1WDK - chains A and D of the 4 polymer chains in the assembly; structure by X-ray diffraction, 2.50 A resolution.

== Chain A ==
Molecule: Fatty oxidation complex alpha subunit
Organism: Pseudomonas fragi
Notes: EC 4.2.1.17, 5.3.3.8, 1.1.1.35, 5.1.2.3
UniProt: P28793 (FAOB_PSEFR); numbering as in UniProt (aligned over 1-715)
Sequence (715 residues; numbered 1 to 715; the number before each row is that of its first residue):
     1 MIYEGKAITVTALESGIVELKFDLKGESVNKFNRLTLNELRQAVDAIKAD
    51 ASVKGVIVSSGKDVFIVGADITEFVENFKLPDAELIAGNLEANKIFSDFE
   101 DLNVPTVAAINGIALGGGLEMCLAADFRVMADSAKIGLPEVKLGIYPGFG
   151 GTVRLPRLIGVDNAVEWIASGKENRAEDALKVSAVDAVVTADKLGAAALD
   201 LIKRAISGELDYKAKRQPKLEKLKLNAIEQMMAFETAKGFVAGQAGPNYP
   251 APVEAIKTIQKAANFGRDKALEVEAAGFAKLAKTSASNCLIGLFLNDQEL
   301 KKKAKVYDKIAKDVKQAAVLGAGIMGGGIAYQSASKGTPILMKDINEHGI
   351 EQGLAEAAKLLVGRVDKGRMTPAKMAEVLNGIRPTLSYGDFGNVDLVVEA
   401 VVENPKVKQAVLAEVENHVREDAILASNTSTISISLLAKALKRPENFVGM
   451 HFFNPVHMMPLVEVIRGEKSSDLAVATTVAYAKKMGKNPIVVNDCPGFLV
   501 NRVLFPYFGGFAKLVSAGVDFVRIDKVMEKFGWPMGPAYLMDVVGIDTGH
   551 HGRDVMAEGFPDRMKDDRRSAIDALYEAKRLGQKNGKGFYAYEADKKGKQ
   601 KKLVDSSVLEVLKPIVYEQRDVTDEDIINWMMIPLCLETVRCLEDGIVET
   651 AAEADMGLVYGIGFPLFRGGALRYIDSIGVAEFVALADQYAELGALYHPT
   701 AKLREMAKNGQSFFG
Unresolved in the structure: 594-600
Bound ions: Zn2+: His550 (shared with Glu266(D), Val391(D) of chain D)
Small-molecule neighbours:
  - 3,6,9,12,15-pentaoxatricosan-1-ol (N8E), molecule 1: Gly68, Ala69, Asp70, Ile71, Phe74, Gly116, Gly117, Pro139, Glu140, Leu143, Phe294, Gln298, Lys302, Lys305
  - 3,6,9,12,15-pentaoxatricosan-1-ol (N8E), molecule 2: Asp297, Met459, Pro460, Asn501, Leu504, Phe505, Leu540, Val544, Met656, Val659, Tyr660, Gly661, Ile662, Gly663, Leu666
  - NAD (nicotinamide-adenine-dinucleotide): Leu320, Gly321, Ala322, Gly323, Ile324, Met325, Gly326, Lys343, Asp344, Ile345, Asn346, Gly349, Glu399, Ala400, Val401, Val402, Glu403, Lys408, Val411, Asn428, Thr429, Ser430, His451, Phe452, Asn454
Swiss-Prot annotation at these positions:
  - active site: His451 (For 3-hydroxyacyl-CoA dehydrogenase activity)
  - binding site (substrate): Asp297, Asn501, Tyr660
  - binding site (NAD(+)): Met325, Asp344, Val401 to Glu403, Lys408, Ser430, Asn454
  - site (Important for catalytic activity): Glu120, Glu140
From the paper describing this entry:
  - catalytic residues: Glu120, Glu140, His451, Glu463
  - binding site for 3,6,9,12,15-pentaoxatricosan-1-ol: Ala69, Phe74, Phe78, Phe149, Phe278
  - mutagenesis - L290D/L293D: decreased catalytic activity (citing earlier work)
  - mutagenesis - K142A, F294A: unchanged catalytic activity (citing earlier work)

== Chain D ==
Molecule: 3-ketoacyl-CoA thiolase
Organism: Pseudomonas fragi
Notes: EC 2.3.1.16
UniProt: P28790 (FADA_PSEFR); residues 2-391 here correspond to UniProt positions 1-390 (UniProt number = residue number - 1)
Sequence (390 residues; each row starts with the number of its first residue):
     2 SLNPRDVVIVDFGRTPMGRSKGGMHRNTRAEDMSAHLISKVLERNSKVDP
    52 GEVEDVIWGCVNQTLEQGWNIARMASLMTQIPHTSAAQTVSRLCGSSMSA
   102 LHTAAQAIMTGNGDVFVVGGVEHMGHVSMMHGVDPNPHMSLYAAKASGMM
   152 GLTAEMLGKMHGISREQQDAFAVRSHQLAHKATVEGKFKDEIIPMQGYDE
   202 NGFLKIFDYDETIRPDTTLESLAALKPAFNPKGGTVTAGTSSQITDGASC
   252 MIVMSAQRAKDLGLEPLAVIRSMAVAGVDPAIMGYGPVPATQKALKRAGL
   302 NMADIDFIELNEAFAAQALPVLKDLKVLDKMNEKVNLHGGAIALGHPFGC
   352 SGARISGTLLNVMKQNGGTFGLSTMCIGLGQGIATVFERV
Bound ions: Hg2+: Cys95 (together with acetyl coenzyme A); Zn2+: Glu266, Val391 (shared with His550(A) of chain A)
Small-molecule neighbours: acetyl coenzyme A (ACO): Cys95, Met130, Met151, His177, Arg215, Thr218, Ser222, Leu223, Leu226, Ala229, Phe230, Ala239, Gly240, Ser242, Ser243, Ile245, Met284, Asn312, Ala314, Phe315, His347, Phe349, Cys377, Ile378, Gly379
From the paper describing this entry:
  - catalytic residues: Cys95, His347, Cys377
  - binding site for acetyl coenzyme A: Met151 (proposed by the authors, not directly observed)
  - binding site for Hg2+: Phe349 (proposed by the authors, not directly observed)

== Interface between chain A and chain D ==
Contacting residue pairs (15; chain A residue first):
  Leu180(A) with Tyr199(D)
  Asp186(A) with Tyr199(D), hydrogen bond (backbone-side chain)
  Ala187(A) with Gly203(D)
  Val189(A) with Asn202(D); Gly203(D); Phe204(D), hydrophobic
  Lys193(A) with Asn202(D), hydrogen bond
  Ala196(A) with Phe204(D)
  Ala197(A) with Phe204(D), hydrophobic
  Asp200(A) with Phe204(D)
  Arg204(A) with Leu205(D); Lys206(D)
  Glu209(A) with Lys206(D); Ile207(D), hydrogen bond (side chain-backbone)
  Asn226(A) with His84(D), hydrogen bond
Also at the interface, not in a pair above, chain A (15 interface residues in all): Val188, Leu201, Leu210, Glu229
Also at the interface, not in a pair above, chain D (10 interface residues in all): Asn28, Gln197

== In short ==
The interface between chain A and chain D involves 15 residues on one side and 10 on the other, with 4
hydrogen bonds. Polar contacts include Asp186(A)-Tyr199(D), Lys193(A)-Asn202(D) and Glu209(A)-Ile207(D). From
the paper: catalytic residues Glu120(A), Glu140(A) and Cys95(D) among others; L290D/L293D of chain A reduce
catalytic activity; 3 substitutions were tested in all.
Chain A is Fatty oxidation complex alpha subunit and chain D is 3-ketoacyl-CoA thiolase, both from Pseudomonas
fragi; the structure, fatty acid beta-oxidation multienzyme complex from Pseudomonas fragi, form I (native2),
was determined by X-ray diffraction together with 1WDL and 1WDM from the same study.
